8HES - chains H and C of the 3 polymer chains in the assembly; structure by X-ray diffraction, 2.20 A resolution.

# Chain H
Protein: NIV-10 Fab H-chain
From: Homo sapiens
Notes: antibody fragment or engineered binder
Sequence (249 residues; each row starts with the number of its first residue):
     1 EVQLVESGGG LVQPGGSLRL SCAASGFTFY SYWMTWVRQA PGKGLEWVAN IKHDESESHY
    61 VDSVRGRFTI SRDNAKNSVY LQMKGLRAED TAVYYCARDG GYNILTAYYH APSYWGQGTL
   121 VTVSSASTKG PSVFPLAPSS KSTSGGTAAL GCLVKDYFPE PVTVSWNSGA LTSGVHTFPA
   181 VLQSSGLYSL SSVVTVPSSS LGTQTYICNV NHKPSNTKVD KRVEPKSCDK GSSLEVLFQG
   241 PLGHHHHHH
Disordered / not traced: 140-144, 199-201, 226-249
Disulfides: C22-C96, C152-C208

# Chain C
Protein: Spike protein S1
From: Severe acute respiratory syndrome coronavirus 2
Reference sequence: P0DTC2 (SPIKE_SARS2); numbering as in UniProt (aligned over 322-536)
Sequence (215 residues; numbered 322 to 536; the number before each row is that of its first residue):
   322 PTESIVRFPN ITNLCPFGEV FNATRFASVY AWNRKRISNC VADYSVLYNS ASFSTFKCYG
   382 VSPTKLNDLC FTNVYADSFV IRGDEVRQIA PGQTGKIADY NYKLPDDFTG CVIAWNSNNL
   442 DSKVGGNYNY LYRLFRKSNL KPFERDISTE IYQAGSTPCN GVEGFNCYFP LQSYGFQPTN
   502 GVGYQPYRVV VLSFELLHAP ATVCGPKKST NLVKN
Disordered / not traced: 322-334, 519, 528-536
UniProt features mapped onto this chain:
  - region: R403 to D405 (Integrin-binding motif), N448 to F456 (Immunodominant HLA epitope recognized by the CD8+)
  - glycosylation: T323 (O-linked (GalNAc) threonine), S325 (O-linked (HexNAc...) serine), N331 (N-linked (GlcNAc...) (complex) asparagine), N343 (N-linked (GlcNAc...) (complex) asparagine)
Disulfides: C336-C361, C379-C432, C391-C525, C480-C488
Glycans and other covalent adducts: N-acetylglucosamine (NAG) linked to N343

# How chain H and chain C interact
Pairs across the interface - 38 pairs, chain H then chain C:
  T28(H) with Y421(C)
  Y30(H) with G416(C); K417(C), hydrogen bond (backbone-side chain); D420(C), hydrogen bond; Y421(C); L455(C)
  S31(H) with L455(C), hydrogen bond (side chain-backbone); F456(C)
  Y32(H) with F456(C); A475(C); Y489(C)
  H53(H) with K417(C), hydrogen bond; Y453(C), hydrogen bond; L455(C); Q493(C), hydrogen bond
  D54(H) with R403(C), salt bridge; Y453(C)
  S56(H) with R403(C); Y505(C)
  R98(H) with N487(C), hydrogen bond; Y489(C), hydrogen bond
  D99(H) with Y489(C), hydrogen bond
  N103(H) with L492(C), hydrogen bond (side chain-backbone); Q493(C), hydrogen bond
  I104(H) with Y449(C), hydrophobic
  L105(H) with L452(C), hydrophobic; L492(C); S494(C)
  T106(H) with E484(C), hydrogen bond; F490(C)
  Y108(H) with E484(C); G485(C)
  H110(H) with G485(C), hydrogen bond (side chain-backbone); C488(C), hydrogen bond (side chain-backbone); Y489(C)
  S113(H) with F486(C)
  Y114(H) with F486(C); N487(C), hydrogen bond
Interface residues without a listed pair, chain H (19 interface residues in all): K52, E55
Interface residues without a listed pair, chain C (23 interface residues in all): Y473
Interface features reported in the paper:
  - specific contacts: Y32(H)-Y489(C) (pi stacking), L105(H)-L452(C) (hydrophobic contact), L105(H)-F490(C) (hydrophobic contact), L105(H)-L492(C) (hydrophobic contact), H110(H)-Y489(C) (pi stacking), H110(H)-G485(C) (hydrogen bond)
  - epitope / paratope residues, chain H: Y32(H), L105(H), H110(H)
  - epitope / paratope residues, chain C: L452(C), G485(C), N487(C), Y489(C), F490(C), L492(C)

# Overview
19 residues of chain H and 23 residues of chain C are in contact; the contacts include 15 hydrogen bonds and 1
salt bridge. Polar pairs include D54(H)-R403(C), Y30(H)-K417(C) and Y30(H)-D420(C). The paper describes pi
stacking between Y32(H) and Y489(C) and H110(H) and Y489(C); hydrophobic contacts between L105(H) and L452(C),
L105(H) and F490(C) and L105(H) and L492(C); a hydrogen bond between H110(H) and G485(C). From the paper:
epitope/paratope residues Y32(H), L105(H) and L452(C) among others.
Here chain H is NIV-10 Fab H-chain (Homo sapiens) and chain C is Spike protein S1 (Severe acute respiratory
syndrome coronavirus 2). Entry 8HES (Crystal structure of SARS-CoV-2 RBD and NIV-10 complex) was determined by
X-ray diffraction, deposited together with 7YH6 and 7YH7.
